Entry 8IOJ (electron microscopy, 4.10 A resolution (low resolution: residue-level contacts below are approximate; hydrogen-bond / salt-bridge calls are withheld)); this record covers chains C and M of the 15 polymer chains in the assembly.

# Chain C
Protein: Ribulose bisphosphate carboxylase large chain
Source organism: Synechococcus elongatus PCC 6301
Notes: EC 4.1.1.39
Reference sequence: P00880 (RBL_SYNP6); residue numbers follow UniProt; this construct covers 1-472
Chain sequence (472 residues; numbered 1 to 472; the number before each row is that of its first residue):
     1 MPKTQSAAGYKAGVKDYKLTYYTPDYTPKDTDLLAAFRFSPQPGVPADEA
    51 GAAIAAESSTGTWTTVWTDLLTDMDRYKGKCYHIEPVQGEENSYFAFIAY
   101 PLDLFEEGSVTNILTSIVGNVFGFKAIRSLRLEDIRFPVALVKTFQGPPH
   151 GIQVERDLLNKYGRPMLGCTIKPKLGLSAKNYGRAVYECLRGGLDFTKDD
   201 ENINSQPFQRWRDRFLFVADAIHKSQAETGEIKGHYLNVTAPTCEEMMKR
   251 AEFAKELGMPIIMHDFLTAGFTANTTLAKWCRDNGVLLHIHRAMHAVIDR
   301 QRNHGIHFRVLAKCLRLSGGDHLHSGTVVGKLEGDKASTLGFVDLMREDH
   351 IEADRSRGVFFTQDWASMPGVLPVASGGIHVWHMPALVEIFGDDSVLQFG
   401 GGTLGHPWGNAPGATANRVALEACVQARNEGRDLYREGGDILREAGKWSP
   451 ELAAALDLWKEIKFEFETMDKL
Disordered / not traced: 1-20, 60-74, 330-334, 401-405, 460-472
UniProt features mapped onto this chain:
  - motif: E461 to E467 (Interacts with RbcX2)
  - active site (Proton acceptor): K172, H291
  - binding site (substrate): N120, T170, K174, R292, H324, S376
  - binding site (Mg(2+)): K198, D200, E201
  - site: K331 (Transition state stabilizer)
  - modified residue: K198 (N6-carboxylysine)

# Chain M
Protein: Rubisco accumulation factor 1.2, chloroplastic
Source organism: Arabidopsis thaliana
Reference sequence: Q9SR19 (RAF2_ARATH); residue numbers follow UniProt; this construct covers 287-437
Chain sequence (151 residues; row label = number of the first residue in the row):
   287 RIPVVRLKFGEVAEATSVVVLPVCKAEEGEKKILEAPMEIIAGGDFKVVE
   337 AEKGWKRWVVLPSWNPVAAIGKGGVAVSFRDDRKVLPWDGKEEPLLVVAD
   387 RVRNVVEADDGYYLVVAENGLKLEKGSDLKAREVKESLGMVVLVVRPPRE
   437 D
Disordered / not traced: 437

# Interface between chain C and chain M
Contacting residue pairs (9):
  P43(C) with V290(M); V291(M); R292(M)
  G44(C) with V290(M); V291(M)
  E91(C) with K377(M); R435(M)
  N92(C) with R292(M); R435(M)

# Summary
4 residues of chain C and 5 residues of chain M are in contact. UniProt lists active-site residues K172(C) and
H291(C), 6 substrate-binding residues and 3 Mg2+-binding residues on chain C.
Here chain C is Ribulose bisphosphate carboxylase large chain (Synechococcus elongatus PCC 6301) and chain M
is Rubisco accumulation factor 1.2, chloroplastic (Arabidopsis thaliana). Entry 8IOJ (The Rubisco assembly
intermidiate of Rubisco large subunit (RbcL) and Arabidopsis thaliana Rubisco accumulation factor 1 ...) was
determined by electron microscopy together with 8ILB, 8ILM, 8IO2 and 8IOL from the same study.
